PDB entry 2JA7 | X-ray diffraction, 3.80 A resolution | chains 3 and A of the 15 polymer chains in the assembly

== Chain 3 ==
Molecule: 11-nt RNA strand
Sequence (11 nucleotides; numbered 0 to 10; the number before each row is that of its first residue; numbering starts at 0):
     0 UUCGACCAGG A
Not modelled in the structure: 0
Bound ions: Mg2+: A10 (shared with Asp481(A) of chain A)

== Chain A ==
Protein: DNA-directed RNA polymerase II largest subunit
Source organism: Saccharomyces cerevisiae
Notes: EC 2.7.7.6
Reference sequence: P04050 (RPB1_YEAST); residue numbers follow UniProt; this construct covers 1-1733
Amino-acid sequence (1733 residues; numbered 1 to 1733; the number before each row is that of its first residue):
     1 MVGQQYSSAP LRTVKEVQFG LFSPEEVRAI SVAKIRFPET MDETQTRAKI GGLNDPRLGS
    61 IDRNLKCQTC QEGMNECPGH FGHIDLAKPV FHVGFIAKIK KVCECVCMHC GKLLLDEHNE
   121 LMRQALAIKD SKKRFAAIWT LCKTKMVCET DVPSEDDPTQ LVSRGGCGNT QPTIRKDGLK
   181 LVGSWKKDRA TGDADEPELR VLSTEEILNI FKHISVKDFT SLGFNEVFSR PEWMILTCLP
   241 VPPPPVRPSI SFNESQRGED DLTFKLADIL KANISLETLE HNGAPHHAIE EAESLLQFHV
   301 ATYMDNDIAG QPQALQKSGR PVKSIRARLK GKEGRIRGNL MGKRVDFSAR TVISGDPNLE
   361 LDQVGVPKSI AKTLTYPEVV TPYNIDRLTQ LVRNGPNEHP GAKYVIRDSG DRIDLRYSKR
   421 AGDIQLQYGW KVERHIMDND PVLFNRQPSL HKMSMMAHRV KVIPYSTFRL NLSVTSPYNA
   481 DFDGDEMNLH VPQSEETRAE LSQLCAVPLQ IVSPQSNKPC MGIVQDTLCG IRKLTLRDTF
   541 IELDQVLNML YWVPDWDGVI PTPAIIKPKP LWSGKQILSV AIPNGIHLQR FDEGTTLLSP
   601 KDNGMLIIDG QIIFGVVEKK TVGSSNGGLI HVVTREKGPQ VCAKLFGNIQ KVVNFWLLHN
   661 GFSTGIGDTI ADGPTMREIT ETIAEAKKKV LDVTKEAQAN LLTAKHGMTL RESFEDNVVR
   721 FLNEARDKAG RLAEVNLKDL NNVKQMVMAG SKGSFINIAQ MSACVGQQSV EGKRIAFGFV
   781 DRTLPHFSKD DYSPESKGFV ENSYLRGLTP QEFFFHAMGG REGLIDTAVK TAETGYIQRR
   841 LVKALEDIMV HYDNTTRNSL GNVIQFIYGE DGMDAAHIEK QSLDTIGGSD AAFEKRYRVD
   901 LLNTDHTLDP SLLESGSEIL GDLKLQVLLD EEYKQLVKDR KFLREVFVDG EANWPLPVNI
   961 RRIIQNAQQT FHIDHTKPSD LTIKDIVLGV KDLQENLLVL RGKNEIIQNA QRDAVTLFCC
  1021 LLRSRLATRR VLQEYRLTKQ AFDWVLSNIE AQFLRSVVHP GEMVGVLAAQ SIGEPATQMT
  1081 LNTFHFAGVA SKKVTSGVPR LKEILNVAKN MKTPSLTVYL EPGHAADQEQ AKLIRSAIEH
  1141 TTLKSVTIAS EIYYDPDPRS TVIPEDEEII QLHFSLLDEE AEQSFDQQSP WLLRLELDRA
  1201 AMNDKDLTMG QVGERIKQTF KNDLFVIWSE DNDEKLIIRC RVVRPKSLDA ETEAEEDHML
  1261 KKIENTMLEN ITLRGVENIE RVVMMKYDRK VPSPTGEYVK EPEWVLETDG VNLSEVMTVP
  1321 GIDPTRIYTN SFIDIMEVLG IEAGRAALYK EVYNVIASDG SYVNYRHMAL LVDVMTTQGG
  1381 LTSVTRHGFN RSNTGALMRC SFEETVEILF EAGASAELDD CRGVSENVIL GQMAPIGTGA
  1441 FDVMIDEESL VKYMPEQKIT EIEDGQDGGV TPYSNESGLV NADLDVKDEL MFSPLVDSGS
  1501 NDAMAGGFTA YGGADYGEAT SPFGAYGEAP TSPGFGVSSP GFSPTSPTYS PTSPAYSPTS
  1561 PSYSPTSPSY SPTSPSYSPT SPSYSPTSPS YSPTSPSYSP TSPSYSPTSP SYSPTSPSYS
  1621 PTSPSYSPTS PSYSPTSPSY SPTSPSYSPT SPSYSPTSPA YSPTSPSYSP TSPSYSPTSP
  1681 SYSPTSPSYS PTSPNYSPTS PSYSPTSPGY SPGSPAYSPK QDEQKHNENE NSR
Not modelled in the structure: 1, 190-194, 1082-1091, 1177-1186, 1246-1253, 1456-1733
Bound ions: Zn2+ site 1: Cys77, His80; Zn2+ site 2 near Cys110 (its only coordinating residue here); Mg2+: Asp481 (shared with A10(3) of chain 3)
Swiss-Prot annotation at these positions:
  - region: Pro248 to Asp260 (Lid loop), Asn306 to Lys323 (Rudder loop), Pro810 to Glu822 (Bridging helix)
  - binding site (Zn(2+)): Cys67, Cys70, Cys77, His80, Cys107, Cys110, Cys148, Cys167
  - binding site (Mg(2+)): Asp481, Asp483, Asp485
  - modified residue: Thr1471 (Phosphothreonine)
  - cross-link (Glycyl lysine isopeptide (Lys-Gly)): Lys695 (interchain with G-Cter in ubiquitin), Lys1246 (interchain with G-Cter in ubiquitin), Lys1350 (interchain with G-Cter in ubiquitin)

== Chain 3 / chain A interface ==
Residue-residue contacts - 10 pairs, chain 3 then chain A:
  U1(3) with Ile250(A), sugar contact; Phe252(A), base contact
  C2(3) with Ile250(A), sugar contact; Arg320(A), hydrogen bond to the base
  G3(3) with Arg320(A), sugar contact; Lys323(A), sugar contact
  A10(3) with Arg446(A), hydrogen bond to the sugar; Asp481(A), phosphate contact; Asp483(A), phosphate contact; Asp485(A), hydrogen bond to the sugar
Interface residues without a listed pair, chain 3 (5 interface residues in all): G9
Interface residues without a listed pair, chain A (9 interface residues in all): Gly484

== Summary ==
The interface between chain 3 and chain A involves 5 residues on one side and 9 on the other, with 3 hydrogen
bonds. Among the polar pairs are C2(3)-Arg320(A), A10(3)-Arg446(A) and A10(3)-Asp485(A). UniProt lists 8
Zn2+-binding residues and 3 Mg2+-binding residues on chain A.
Chain 3 is an 11-nt RNA strand and chain A is DNA-directed RNA polymerase II largest subunit (Saccharomyces
cerevisiae); the structure, CPD lesion containing RNA Polymerase II elongation complex C, was determined by
X-ray diffraction, deposited together with 2JA5, 2JA6 and 2JA8.
